Entry 6ZMP (X-ray diffraction, 1.57 A resolution); this record covers chains A and C.

[Chain A]
Protein: N-terminal acetyltransferase-like protein
Source organism: Chaetomium thermophilum (strain DSM 1495 / CBS 144.50 / IMI 039719)
Reference sequence: G0SGG4 (G0SGG4_CHATD); residue numbers follow UniProt; this construct covers 1-189
Amino-acid sequence (196 residues; numbered 1 to 196; the number before each row is that of its first residue):
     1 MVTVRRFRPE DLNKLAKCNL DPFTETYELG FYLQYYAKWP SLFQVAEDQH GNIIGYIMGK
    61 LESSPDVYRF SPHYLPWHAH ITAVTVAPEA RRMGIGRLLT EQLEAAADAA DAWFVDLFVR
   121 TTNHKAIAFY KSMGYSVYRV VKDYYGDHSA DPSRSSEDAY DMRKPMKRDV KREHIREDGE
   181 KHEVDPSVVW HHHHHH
Unresolved in the structure: 1, 192-196
Sequence notes: conflict Trp190; expression tag (191-196)
Ligand contacts: carboxymethyl coenzyme A (CMC): Asp21, Phe23, Thr24, Thr82, Ala83, Val84, Thr85, Val86, Ala90, Arg91, Arg92, Met93, Gly94, Ile95, Gly96, Arg97, Leu117, Phe118, Val119, Asn123, Lys125, Ala126, Ala128, Phe129, Tyr130, Ser132
Reported in the primary citation:
  - binding site for carboxymethyl coenzyme A: Val84
  - binding site for Cmc-met-asp-glu-leu (chain C): Thr24, Glu25, Tyr27, His80, Ile81, Thr82, Ala83, Phe118, Tyr144, Tyr145, Gly146
  - specificity-determining residues: His80
  - mutagenesis - Y27A, H80A, H80Y, F118A, Y145A: unchanged stability
  - mutagenesis - Y27A, H80A, H80Y, F118A, Y145A: decreased catalytic activity
  - mutagenesis - Y27F, F118H: unchanged catalytic activity
  - mutagenesis - H80A, H80Y, F118A, Y145A: abolished binding to MDEL
  - mutagenesis - Y27A, F118H: unchanged binding to MDEL
  - mutagenesis - H80Y: unchanged catalytic activity on NatC/E/F like substrates

[Chain C]
Protein: Cmc-met-asp-glu-leu
Amino-acid sequence (4 residues; numbered 2 to 5; the number before each row is that of its first residue):
     2 MDEL
Covalently attached groups: carboxymethyl coenzyme A (CMC) linked to Met2

[How chain A and chain C interact]
Pairs across the interface (19):
  Phe23(A) with Met2(C)
  Thr24(A) with Met2(C)
  Glu25(A) with Met2(C), hydrogen bond (backbone-side chain); Leu5(C)
  Thr26(A) with Leu5(C)
  Tyr27(A) with Met2(C), hydrogen bond; Asp3(C), hydrogen bond (side chain-backbone)
  His80(A) with Asp3(C), salt bridge
  Thr82(A) with Met2(C); Asp3(C), hydrogen bond (backbone-backbone)
  Ala83(A) with Met2(C), hydrophobic
  Val84(A) with Met2(C)
  Phe118(A) with Met2(C), hydrogen bond (backbone-backbone); Asp3(C)
  Tyr144(A) with Asp3(C); Glu4(C), hydrogen bond (side chain-backbone)
  Tyr145(A) with Met2(C), hydrogen bond (side chain-backbone); Glu4(C)
  Gly146(A) with Glu4(C), hydrogen bond (backbone-side chain)
Other interface residues (no listed pair), chain A (15 interface residues in all): Tyr35, Ile81

[Overview]
15 residues of chain A face 4 of chain C across their interface; the contacts include 8 hydrogen bonds and 1
salt bridge. Polar contacts include His80(A)-Asp3(C), Glu25(A)-Met2(C) and Tyr27(A)-Met2(C). From the paper: a
binding site for Cmc-met-asp-glu-leu (chain C) at Thr24(A), Glu25(A) and Tyr27(A) among others; Y27A, H80A and
H80Y of chain A, among others, reduce catalytic activity; 7 substitutions were tested in all.
Chain A is N-terminal acetyltransferase-like protein (Chaetomium thermophilum (strain DSM 1495 / CBS 144.50 /
IMI 039719)) and chain C is Cmc-met-asp-glu-leu; the structure, Crystal structure of Chaetomium thermophilum
Naa20 in complex with a bisubstrate analogue, was determined by X-ray diffraction.
